4L0W - chain A; structure by X-ray diffraction, 2.29 A resolution.

Chain A:
Molecule: Thioredoxin peroxidase 1
From: Plasmodium yoelii yoelii
Notes: EC 1.11.1.15
Reference sequence: Q7RSE5 (Q7RSE5_PLAYO); residues 8-195 here = UniProt positions 8-195
Chain sequence (208 residues; each row starts with the number of its first residue; numbers below 1 keep their minus sign (Gly-12 is residue -12)):
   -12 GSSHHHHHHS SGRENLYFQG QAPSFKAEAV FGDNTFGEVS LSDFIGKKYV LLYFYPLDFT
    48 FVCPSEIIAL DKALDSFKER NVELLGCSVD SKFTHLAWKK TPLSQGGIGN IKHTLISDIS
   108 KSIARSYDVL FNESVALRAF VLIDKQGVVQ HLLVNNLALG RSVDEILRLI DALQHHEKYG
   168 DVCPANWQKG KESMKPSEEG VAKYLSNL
Unresolved in the structure: -12 to 3, 177-195
Differences from the reference sequence: expression tag (-12 to 7)
Disulfides: Cys50-Cys170

In short:
Chain A is Thioredoxin peroxidase 1 (Plasmodium yoelii yoelii); the structure, Plasmodium yoelii Prx1a
modified at the N-terminus forms an artifactual octamer, was determined by X-ray diffraction, deposited
together with 4L0U.
